Entry 8S37 (electron microscopy, 2.90 A resolution); this record covers chains D and I of the 12 polymer chains in the assembly.

Chain D:
Protein: CRISPR type AFERR-associated protein Csf2
Organism: Klebsiella pneumoniae
UniProt: A0A333ESG5 (A0A333ESG5_KLEPN); residue numbers follow UniProt; this construct covers 1-343
Amino-acid sequence (350 residues; each row starts with the number of its first residue):
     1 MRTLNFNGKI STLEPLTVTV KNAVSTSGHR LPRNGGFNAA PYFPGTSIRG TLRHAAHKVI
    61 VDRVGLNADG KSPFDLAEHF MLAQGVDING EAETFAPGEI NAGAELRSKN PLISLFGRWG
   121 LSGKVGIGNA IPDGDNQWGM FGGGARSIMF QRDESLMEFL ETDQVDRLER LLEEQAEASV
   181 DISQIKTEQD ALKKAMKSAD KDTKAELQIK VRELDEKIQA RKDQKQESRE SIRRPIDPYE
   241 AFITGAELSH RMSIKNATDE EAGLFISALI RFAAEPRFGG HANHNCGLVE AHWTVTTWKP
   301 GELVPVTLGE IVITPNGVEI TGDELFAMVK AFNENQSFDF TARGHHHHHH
Not modelled in the structure: 344-350
Construct notes: expression tag (344-350)

Chain I:
Molecule: Ts-DNA
Sequence (60 nucleotides; numbered -48 to 11; the number before each row is that of its first residue; numbers below 1 keep their minus sign (DC-48 is residue -48)):
   -48 CCCTCCCTCC AGCTTCCGAG ACCCTTCGGG AGGTGCATCC CGGTCTCGCT TGGCCTCCTC
Not modelled in the structure: -48 to -28, 10-11

How chain D and chain I interact:
Residue-residue contacts - 19 pairs, chain D then chain I:
  Lys21(D) - DG-19(I)  base contact
  Lys21(D) - DA-18(I)  base contact
  Thr94(D) - DT-15(I)  hydrogen bond to the base
  Phe95(D) - DT-15(I)  base contact
  Phe95(D) - DG-14(I)  base contact
  Trp119(D) - DG-16(I)  stacking on the base
  Arg146(D) - DT-23(I)  hydrogen bond to the base
  Ala176(D) - DC-25(I)  phosphate contact
  Ser179(D) - DC-25(I)  hydrogen bond to the phosphate
  Gln219(D) - DC-22(I)  phosphate contact
  Glu230(D) - DT-23(I)  sugar contact
  Ser231(D) - DC-25(I)  sugar contact
  Ser231(D) - DT-24(I)  hydrogen bond to the phosphate
  Arg233(D) - DC-26(I)  hydrogen bond to the base
  Arg233(D) - DC-25(I)  sugar contact
  Arg234(D) - DT-24(I)  hydrogen bond to the phosphate
  Arg234(D) - DT-23(I)  hydrogen bond to the sugar
  Pro235(D) - DC-25(I)  base contact
  Pro235(D) - DT-24(I)  base contact
Interface residues without a listed pair, chain D (16 interface residues in all): Gln175, Ile182, Arg229

Overview:
Chain D and chain I form an interface of 16 and 10 residues respectively, with 7 hydrogen bonds and 1 aromatic
stacking contact. Polar contacts include Thr94(D)-DT-15(I), Arg146(D)-DT-23(I) and Arg233(D)-DC-26(I).
Chain D is CRISPR type AFERR-associated protein Csf2 (Klebsiella pneumoniae) and chain I is Ts-DNA; the
structure, DNA-bound Type IV-A3 CRISPR effector in complex with DinG helicase from K. pneumoniae (state III),
was determined by electron microscopy, deposited together with 8RC2, 8RC3, 8RFJ, 8S35 and 8S36.
